PDB entry 9D2B | electron microscopy, 3.08 A resolution | chains C and B of the 6 polymer chains in the assembly

== Chain C ==
Name: Tubulin alpha-1B chain
Organism: Bos taurus
Reference sequence: P81947 (TBA1B_BOVIN); numbering as in UniProt (aligned over 1-451)
Chain sequence (451 residues; numbered 1 to 451; the number before each row is that of its first residue):
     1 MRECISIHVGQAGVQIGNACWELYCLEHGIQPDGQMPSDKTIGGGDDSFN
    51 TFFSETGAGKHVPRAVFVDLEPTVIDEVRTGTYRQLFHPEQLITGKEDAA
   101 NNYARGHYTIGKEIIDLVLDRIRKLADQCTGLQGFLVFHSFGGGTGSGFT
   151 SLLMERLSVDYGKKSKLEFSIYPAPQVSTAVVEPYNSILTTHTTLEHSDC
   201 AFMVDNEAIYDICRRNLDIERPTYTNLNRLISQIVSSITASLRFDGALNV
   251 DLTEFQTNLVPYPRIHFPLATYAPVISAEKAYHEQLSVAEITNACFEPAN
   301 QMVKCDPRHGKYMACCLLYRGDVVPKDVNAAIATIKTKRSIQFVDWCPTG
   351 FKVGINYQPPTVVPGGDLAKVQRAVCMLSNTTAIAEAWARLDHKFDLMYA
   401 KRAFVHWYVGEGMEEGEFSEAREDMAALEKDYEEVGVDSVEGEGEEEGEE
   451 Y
Not modelled in the structure: 38-46, 440-451
Ligand contacts: GTP (guanosine-5'-triphosphate): G10, Q11, A12, Q15, I16, D98, A99, A100, N101, S140, G142, G143, G144, T145, G146, I171, T179, N206, Y224, L227, N228, I231

== Chain B ==
Name: Tubulin beta-2B chain
Organism: Bos taurus
Reference sequence: Q6B856 (TBB2B_BOVIN); residues 1-445 here = UniProt positions 1-445
Chain sequence (445 residues; each row starts with the number of its first residue):
     1 MREIVHIQAGQCGNQIGAKFWEVISDEHGIDPTGSYHGDSDLQLERINVY
    51 YNEATGNKYVPRAILVDLEPGTMDSVRSGPFGQIFRPDNFVFGQSGAGNN
   101 WAKGHYTEGAELVDSVLDVVRKESESCDCLQGFQLTHSLGGGTGSGMGTL
   151 LISKIREEYPDRIMNTFSVMPSPKVSDTVVEPYNATLSVHQLVENTDETY
   201 CIDNEALYDICFRTLKLTTPTYGDLNHLVSATMSGVTTCLRFPGQLNADL
   251 RKLAVNMVPFPRLHFFMPGFAPLTSRGSQQYRALTVPELTQQMFDSKNMM
   301 AACDPRHGRYLTVAAIFRGRMSMKEVDEQMLNVQNKNSSYFVEWIPNNVK
   351 TAVCDIPPRGLKMSATFIGNSTAIQELFKRISEQFTAMFRRKAFLHWYTG
   401 EGMDEMEFTEAESNMNDLVSEYQQYQDATADEQGEFEEEEGEDEA
Not modelled in the structure: 428-445
Ligand contacts:
  - phosphomethylphosphonic acid guanylate ester (G2P): G10, Q11, C12, Q15, I16, E69, G96, A97, G98, N99, S138, G141, G142, T143, G144, D177, E181, N204, L207, Y222, L225, N226
  - GTP: Q245, L246, K252
UniProt features mapped onto this chain:
  - motif: M1 to I4 (MREI motif)
  - binding site (GTP): Q11, E69, S138, G142, T143, G144, N204, N226
  - binding site (Mg(2+)): E69
  - modified residue: S40 (Phosphoserine), T55 (Phosphothreonine), K58 (N6-acetyllysine), S172 (Phosphoserine), T285 (Phosphothreonine), T290 (Phosphothreonine), R318 (Omega-N-methylarginine), E438 (5-glutamyl polyglutamate)
  - cross-link (Glycyl lysine isopeptide (Lys-Gly)): K58 (interchain with G-Cter in ubiquitin), K324 (interchain with G-Cter in ubiquitin)

== How chain C and chain B interact ==
Residue-residue contacts (53; chain C residue first):
  A247(C) - Q11(B)  hydrogen bond (backbone-side chain)
  L248(C) - D177(B)
  D251(C) - E69(B)
  D251(C) - S95(B)
  T253(C) - K103(B)
  E254(C) - G98(B)
  E254(C) - N99(B)  hydrogen bond
  Q256(C) - W397(B)
  T257(C) - G98(B)
  T257(C) - F394(B)
  T257(C) - W397(B)  hydrogen bond (backbone-side chain)
  N258(C) - N99(B)  hydrogen bond
  N258(C) - T178(B)
  N258(C) - V179(B)
  N258(C) - V180(B)
  N258(C) - F394(B)
  V260(C) - F394(B)
  V260(C) - H396(B)
  V260(C) - W397(B)  hydrogen bond (backbone-side chain)
  P261(C) - A393(B)
  P261(C) - F394(B)  hydrogen bond (backbone-backbone)
  P261(C) - H396(B)
  Y262(C) - R391(B)  hydrogen bond (side chain-backbone)
  Y262(C) - K392(B)
  Y262(C) - A393(B)
  Y262(C) - H396(B)
  P263(C) - H396(B)
  P325(C) - Y208(B)
  K326(C) - F212(B)
  K326(C) - T218(B)
  K326(C) - T219(B)
  K326(C) - P220(B)
  N329(C) - D177(B)
  N329(C) - Y208(B)
  D345(C) - R390(B)  salt bridge
  W346(C) - A387(B)
  W346(C) - M388(B)
  W346(C) - R391(B)
  W346(C) - A393(B)  hydrophobic
  C347(C) - V179(B)  hydrophobic
  P348(C) - M388(B)
  T349(C) - S176(B)  hydrogen bond
  T349(C) - T178(B)  hydrogen bond (side chain-backbone)
  T349(C) - V179(B)
  T349(C) - P182(B)
  F351(C) - D177(B)
  F351(C) - T178(B)
  K352(C) - N99(B)
  K352(C) - D177(B)
  K352(C) - T178(B)
  V353(C) - D177(B)  hydrogen bond (backbone-backbone)
  V437(C) - R391(B)  hydrogen bond (backbone-side chain)
  D438(C) - R391(B)
Also at the interface, not in a pair above, chain C (30 interface residues in all): A314, G350, E434, V435, S439
Also at the interface, not in a pair above, chain B (29 interface residues in all): V175, Y222, Q384

== Summary ==
30 residues of chain C face 29 of chain B across their interface; the contacts include 11 hydrogen bonds and 1
salt bridge. Polar pairs include D345(C)-R390(B), A247(C)-Q11(B) and E254(C)-N99(B). Chain C binds GTP. Chain
B binds phosphomethylphosphonic acid guanylate ester and GTP.
Chain C is Tubulin alpha-1B chain and chain B is Tubulin beta-2B chain, both from Bos taurus; the structure,
Symmetry-expanded reconstruction of augmin T-II bonsai on the microtubule, was determined by electron
microscopy together with 9OLH from the same study.
